Entry 7JNP (X-ray diffraction, 2.60 A resolution); this record covers chains A and C of the 4 polymer chains in the assembly.

# Chain A
Protein: HTH-type transcriptional regulator MtrR
Source organism: Neisseria gonorrhoeae
Reference sequence: P39897 (MTRR_NEIGO); residues 1-210 here = UniProt positions 1-210
Amino-acid sequence (213 residues; row label = number of the first residue in the row; numbers below 1 keep their minus sign (Ser-2 is residue -2)):
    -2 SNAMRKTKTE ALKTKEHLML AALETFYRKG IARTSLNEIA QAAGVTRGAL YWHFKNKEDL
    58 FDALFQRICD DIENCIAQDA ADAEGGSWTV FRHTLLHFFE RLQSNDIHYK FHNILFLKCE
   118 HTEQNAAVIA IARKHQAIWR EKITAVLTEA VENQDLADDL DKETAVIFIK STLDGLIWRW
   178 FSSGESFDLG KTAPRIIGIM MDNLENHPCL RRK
Not modelled in the structure: -2 to 7, 210
Differences from the reference sequence: expression tag (-2 to 0)
Bound ions: Ca2+ site 1: Arg30, Glu35; Ca2+ site 2: Ala39 (shared with 1 residue of chain B); Ca2+ site 3: Ser101 (shared with 1 residue of chain B)
Curated features (UniProtKB/Swiss-Prot):
  - DNA-binding region: Ser32 to Phe51 (H-T-H motif)
  - natural variant: His105 (H105Y: In penicillin-resistant isolates)
  - mutagenesis: Gly45 (G45D: Does not bind DNA)
From the paper describing this entry:
  - binding site for the 21-nt DNA strand (chain C): Thr11, Thr43, Arg44, Gly45, Tyr48, Trp49, His50
  - binding site for the 21-nt DNA strand: Thr43, Arg44, Gly45, Tyr48, Trp49
  - specificity-determining residues: Thr43, Arg44, Gly45
  - mutagenesis - T11A (20-50-fold), A39T (3- to 5-fold), T43S, Y48F, W49F (6-8-fold), H50A (20-47-fold), D79N (>10-fold), H105Y (>12-fold): decreased binding to the 21-nt DNA strand (chain C)
  - mutagenesis - T43A, R44A, G45A, G45D, W49A: abolished binding to the 21-nt DNA strand (chain C)
  - mutagenesis - G45D: abolished binding to DNA
  - mutagenesis - H105Y (>12-fold): decreased binding to DNA
  - mutagenesis - D79N (>10-fold): decreased binding to cognate DNA
  - mutagenesis - A39T (Tm change 4 degC): decreased stability
  - conformationally variable residues (helix shift, loop rearrangement): Thr119 to Ala123, Trp136
  - mutagenesis - R44A (2-fold), G45A (2-fold), Y48F (2-fold): increased growth in response to erythromycin
  - mutagenesis - A39T: unchanged growth in response to erythromycin

# Chain C
Molecule: 21-nt DNA strand
Source organism: Neisseria gonorrhoeae
Sequence (21 nucleotides; numbered 1 to 21; the number before each row is that of its first residue):
     1 TTACATACAA CCACGTATGT A
Bound ions: Ca2+ near DA9 (its only coordinating residue here)

# Chain A / chain C interface
Residue-residue contacts (10; chain A residue first):
  Ser32(A) - DA13(C)  phosphate contact
  Ser32(A) - DC14(C)  phosphate contact
  Leu33(A) - DC14(C)  hydrogen bond to the phosphate
  Arg44(A) - DC14(C)  base contact
  Arg44(A) - DG15(C)  hydrogen bond to the base
  Tyr48(A) - DC14(C)  sugar contact
  Tyr48(A) - DG15(C)  hydrogen bond to the phosphate
  Tyr48(A) - DT16(C)  base contact
  Asn53(A) - DG15(C)  phosphate contact
  Lys54(A) - DC14(C)  phosphate contact
Interface residues without a listed pair, chain A (8 interface residues in all): Thr31, Asn34

# In short
Chain A and chain C form an interface of 8 and 4 residues respectively; the contacts include 3 hydrogen bonds.
Polar contacts include Arg44(A)-DG15(C), Leu33(A)-DC14(C) and Tyr48(A)-DG15(C). The paper reports a binding
site for the 21-nt DNA strand (chain C) at Thr11(A), Thr43(A) and Arg44(A) among others; T11A, A39T and T43S
of chain A, among others, reduce binding to the 21-nt DNA strand (chain C); 13 substitutions were tested in
all.
Here chain A is HTH-type transcriptional regulator MtrR and chain C is a 21-nt DNA strand, both from Neisseria
gonorrhoeae. Entry 7JNP (MtrR bound to the rpoH operator from Neisseria gonorrhoeae) was determined by X-ray
diffraction (same publication as 7JU3).
